2Y88 - chain A; structure by X-ray diffraction, 1.33 A resolution.

== Chain A ==
Protein: Phosphoribosyl isomerase A
From: Mycobacterium tuberculosis
Notes: EC 5.3.1.24, 5.3.1.16
UniProt: P60578 (HIS4_MYCTU); residues 2-245 here correspond to UniProt positions 1-244 (UniProt number = residue number - 1)
Sequence (244 residues; row label = number of the first residue in the row):
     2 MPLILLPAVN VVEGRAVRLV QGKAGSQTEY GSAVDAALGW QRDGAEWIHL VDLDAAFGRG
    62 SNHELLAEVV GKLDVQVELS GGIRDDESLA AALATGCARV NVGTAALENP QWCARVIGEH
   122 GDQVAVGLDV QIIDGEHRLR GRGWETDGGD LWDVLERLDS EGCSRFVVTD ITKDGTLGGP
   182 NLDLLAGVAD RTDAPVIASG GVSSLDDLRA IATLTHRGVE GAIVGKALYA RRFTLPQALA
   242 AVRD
Differences from the reference sequence: engineered mutation Asn11 (Asp10 in P60578)
Residues lining bound ligands: 2ER ([(2R,3S,4R,5R)-5-[4-aminocarbonyl-5-[[(Z)-[(3R,4R)-3,4-dihydroxy-2-oxo-5-phosphonooxy-pentyl]iminomethyl]amino]imidazol-1-yl]-3,4-dihydroxy-oxolan-2-yl]methyl dihydrogen phosphate): Ala9, Asn11, Arg19, Leu20, Gly23, His50, Val52, Leu54, Ala56, Ala57, Phe58, Ser81, Gly82, Gly83, Ile84, Arg85, Asn102, Val103, Gly104, Thr105, Asp130, Gly144, Trp145, Lys174, Asp175, Gly176, Thr177, Ser200, Gly201, Gly202, Val203, Ile224, Val225, Gly226, Lys227
Reported in the primary citation:
  - binding site for 2ER: Asp130, Asp175
  - conformationally variable residues (loop rearrangement): Arg143, Trp145, Asp175
  - contacts within the chain: Glu109-Arg143 (salt bridge), Arg19-Asp175
  - mutagenesis - R19A, T105A, D130A, R143A, T170A: decreased catalytic activity on ProFAR
  - mutagenesis - W145A: abolished catalytic activity on ProFAR
  - catalytic residues: Asp175
  - mutagenesis - D175A: abolished catalytic activity
  - mutagenesis - R143A: decreased catalytic activity on PRA
  - mutagenesis - W145A: unchanged catalytic activity on PRA

== Summary ==
Chain A binds compound 2ER. The paper reports the catalytic residue Asp175; R19A, T105A and D130A, among
others, reduce catalytic activity on ProFAR; 7 substitutions were tested in all.
Chain A is Phosphoribosyl isomerase A (Mycobacterium tuberculosis); the structure, Crystal structure of
mycobacterium tuberculosis phosphoribosyl isomerase (VARIANT D11N) with bound prfar, was determined by X-ray
diffraction together with 2Y85 and 2Y89 from the same study.
